6UTY - chains CCC and 222 of the 8 polymer chains in the assembly; structure by X-ray diffraction, 4.15 A resolution (low resolution: residue-level contacts below are approximate; hydrogen-bond / salt-bridge calls are withheld).

# Chain CCC
Protein: DNA-directed RNA polymerase subunit beta
From: Escherichia coli
Notes: EC 2.7.7.6
UniProtKB: P0A8V4 (RPOB_ECO57); residues 1-1342 here = UniProt positions 1-1342
Chain sequence (1342 residues; numbered 1 to 1342; the number before each row is that of its first residue):
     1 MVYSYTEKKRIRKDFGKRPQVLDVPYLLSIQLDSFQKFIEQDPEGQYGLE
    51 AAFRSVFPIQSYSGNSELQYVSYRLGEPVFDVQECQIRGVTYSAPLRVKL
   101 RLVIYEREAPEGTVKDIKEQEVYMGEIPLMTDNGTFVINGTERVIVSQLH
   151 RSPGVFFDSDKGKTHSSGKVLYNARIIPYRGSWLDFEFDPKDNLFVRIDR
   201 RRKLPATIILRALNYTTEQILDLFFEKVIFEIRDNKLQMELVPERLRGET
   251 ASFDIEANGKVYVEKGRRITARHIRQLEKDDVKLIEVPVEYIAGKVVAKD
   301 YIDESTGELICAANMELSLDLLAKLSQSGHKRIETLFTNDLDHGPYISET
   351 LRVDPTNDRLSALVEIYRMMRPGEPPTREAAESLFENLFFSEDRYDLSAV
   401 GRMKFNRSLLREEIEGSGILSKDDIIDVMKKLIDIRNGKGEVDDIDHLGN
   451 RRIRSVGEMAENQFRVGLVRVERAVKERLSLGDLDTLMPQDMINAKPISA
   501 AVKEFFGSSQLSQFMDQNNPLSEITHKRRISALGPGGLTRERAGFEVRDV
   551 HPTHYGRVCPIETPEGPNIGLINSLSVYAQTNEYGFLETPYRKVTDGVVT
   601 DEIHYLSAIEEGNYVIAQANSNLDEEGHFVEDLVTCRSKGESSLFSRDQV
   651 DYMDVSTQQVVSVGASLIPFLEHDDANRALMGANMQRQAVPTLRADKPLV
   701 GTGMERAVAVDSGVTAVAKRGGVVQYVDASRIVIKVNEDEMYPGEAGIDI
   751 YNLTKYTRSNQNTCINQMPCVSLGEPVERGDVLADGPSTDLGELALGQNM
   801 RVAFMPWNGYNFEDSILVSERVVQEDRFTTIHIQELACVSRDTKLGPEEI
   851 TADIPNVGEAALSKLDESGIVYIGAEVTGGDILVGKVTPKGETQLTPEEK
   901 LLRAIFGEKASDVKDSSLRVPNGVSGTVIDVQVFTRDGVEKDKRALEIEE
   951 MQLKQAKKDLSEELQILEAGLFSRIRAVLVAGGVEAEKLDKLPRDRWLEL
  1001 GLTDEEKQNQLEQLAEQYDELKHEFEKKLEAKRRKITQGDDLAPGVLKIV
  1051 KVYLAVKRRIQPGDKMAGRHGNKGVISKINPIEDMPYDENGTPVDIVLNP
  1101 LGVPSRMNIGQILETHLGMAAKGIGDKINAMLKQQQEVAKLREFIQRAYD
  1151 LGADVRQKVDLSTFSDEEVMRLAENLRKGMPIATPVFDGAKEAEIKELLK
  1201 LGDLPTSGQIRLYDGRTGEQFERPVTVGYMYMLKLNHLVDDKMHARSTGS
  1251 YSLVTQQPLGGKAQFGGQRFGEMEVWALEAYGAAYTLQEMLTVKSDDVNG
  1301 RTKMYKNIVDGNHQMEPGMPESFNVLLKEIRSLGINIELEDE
Not modelled in the structure: 1-2
Curated features (UniProtKB/Swiss-Prot):
  - modified residue (N6-acetyllysine): Lys1022, Lys1200

# Chain 222
Molecule: Synthetic DNA 50-MER (promoter DNA template strand)
Sequence (50 nucleotides; row label = number of the first residue in the row):
     3 TCCGCGTCAGACTCGTAGGATTATAGCATACGTGAGGTGGGATGTCAAGG
Not modelled in the structure: 37-52

# Chain CCC / chain 222 interface
Contacting residue pairs - 17 pairs, chain CCC then chain 222:
  Asn139(CCC) - DA22(222)
  Arg202(CCC) - DG8(222)
  Asn494(CCC) - DA25(222)
  Lys496(CCC) - DT24(222)
  Ala500(CCC) - DT24(222)
  Lys503(CCC) - DT23(222)
  Phe514(CCC) - DG20(222)
  Phe514(CCC) - DG21(222)
  Glu541(CCC) - DA13(222)
  Gly1261(CCC) - DT18(222)
  Lys1262(CCC) - DT18(222)
  Ala1263(CCC) - DA19(222)
  Arg1269(CCC) - DC16(222)
  Arg1269(CCC) - DG17(222)
  Gly1271(CCC) - DC16(222)
  Met1273(CCC) - DT15(222)
  Glu1274(CCC) - DC16(222)
Other interface residues (no listed pair), chain CCC (22 interface residues in all): Ile138, Lys163, Lys203, Pro567, Gln1264, Gln1268, Glu1272
Other interface residues (no listed pair), chain 222 (15 interface residues in all): DC7, DC14

# Overview
22 residues of chain CCC and 15 residues of chain 222 are in contact.
Chain CCC is DNA-directed RNA polymerase subunit beta (Escherichia coli) and chain 222 is Synthetic DNA 50-MER
(promoter DNA template strand); the structure, E. coli sigma-S transcription initiation complex with a
mismatching CTP ("Old" crystal soaked with CTP for ..., was determined by X-ray diffraction, deposited
together with 6UTV, 6UTW, 6UTX, 6UTZ, 6UU0, 6UU1 and 11 further entries.
